Entry 5H7X (X-ray diffraction, 1.76 A resolution); this record covers chains A and B of the 6 polymer chains in the assembly.

# Chain A (and B)
Name: Phosphopantetheine adenylyltransferase
From: Acinetobacter baumannii
Notes: EC 2.7.7.3; chain B of this document is another copy of the same molecule, construct and numbering; everything in this record applies to it too
UniProtKB: A0A059ZFC5 (A0A059ZFC5_ACIBA); residue numbers follow UniProt; this construct covers 1-163
Amino-acid sequence (171 residues; each row starts with the number of its first residue; numbers below 1 keep their minus sign (Gly-7 is residue -7)):
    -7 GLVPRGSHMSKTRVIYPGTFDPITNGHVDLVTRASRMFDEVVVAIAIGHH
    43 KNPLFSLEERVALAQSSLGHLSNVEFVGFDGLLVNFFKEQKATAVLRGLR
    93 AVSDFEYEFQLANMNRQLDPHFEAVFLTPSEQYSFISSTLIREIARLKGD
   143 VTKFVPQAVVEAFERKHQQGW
Unresolved in the structure: -7 to 0
Construct notes: expression tag (-7 to 0)

# Interface between chain A and chain B
Pairs across the interface (24; chain A residue first):
  Arg92(A) - Gln102(B)
  Ala93(A) - Glu98(B)
  Val94(A) - Val94(B)  hydrophobic
  Val94(A) - Glu98(B)  hydrogen bond (backbone-side chain)
  Ser95(A) - Glu98(B)  hydrogen bond
  Phe127(A) - Gln102(B)  hydrogen bond (backbone-side chain)
  Phe127(A) - Met106(B)  hydrophobic
  Phe127(A) - Gln109(B)
  Ser129(A) - Gln102(B)
  Leu132(A) - Gln102(B)
  Leu132(A) - Leu103(B)  hydrophobic
  Leu132(A) - Met106(B)  hydrophobic
  Ile133(A) - Met106(B)  hydrophobic
  Ile136(A) - Met106(B)  hydrophobic
  Arg138(A) - His41(B)
  Leu139(A) - His41(B)
  Leu139(A) - Gly73(B)
  Leu139(A) - Leu74(B)  hydrophobic
  Gly141(A) - Leu74(B)
  Asp142(A) - Leu110(B)
  Lys145(A) - Gln109(B)  hydrogen bond (side chain-backbone)
  Phe146(A) - Met106(B)  hydrophobic
  Phe146(A) - Gln109(B)
  Phe146(A) - Leu110(B)  hydrophobic
Interface residues without a listed pair, chain A (16 interface residues in all): Ile128
Interface residues without a listed pair, chain B (12 interface residues in all): His42, Asn105

# In short
The interface between chain A and chain B involves 16 residues on one side and 12 on the other, with 4
hydrogen bonds. Polar contacts include Val94(A)-Glu98(B), Ser95(A)-Glu98(B) and Phe127(A)-Gln102(B).
Both chains are Phosphopantetheine adenylyltransferase (Acinetobacter baumannii). Entry 5H7X (Crystal
structure of the complex of Phosphopantetheine adenylyltransferase from Acinetobacter baumannii with
2-hydroxy-1,2,3-propane tricarboxylate at 1.76 ...) was determined by X-ray diffraction together with 5YH7
from the same study.
